PDB entry 6WZ9 | electron microscopy, 2.80 A resolution | chains D and I of the 10 polymer chains in the assembly

# Chain D
Molecule: Histone H2B 1.1
From: Xenopus laevis
UniProt: P02281 (H2B11_XENLA); residues 1-122 here correspond to UniProt positions 5-126 (UniProt number = residue number + 4)
Chain sequence (122 residues; each row starts with the number of its first residue):
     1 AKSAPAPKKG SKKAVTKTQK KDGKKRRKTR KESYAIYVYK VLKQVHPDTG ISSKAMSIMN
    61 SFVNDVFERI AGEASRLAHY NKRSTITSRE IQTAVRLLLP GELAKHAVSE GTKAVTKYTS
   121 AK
Unresolved in the structure: 1-28, 121-122
Sequence notes: variant Thr29 (Ser33 in P02281)
UniProt features mapped onto this chain:
  - modified residue: Lys2 (N6-acetyllysine), Lys9 (N6-acetyllysine), Ser11 (Phosphoserine), Lys12 (N6-acetyllysine), Lys17 (N6-acetyllysine)
  - glycosylation: Ser109 (O-linked (GlcNAc) serine)
  - cross-link: Lys117 (Glycyl lysine isopeptide (Lys-Gly) (interchain with G-Cter in ubiquitin))

# Chain I
Molecule: 167-nt DNA strand
From: synthetic construct
Sequence (167 nucleotides; each row starts with the number of its first residue; numbers below 1 keep their minus sign (DC-83 is residue -83)):
   -83 CAATACATGC ACAGGATGTA TATATCTGAC ACGTGCCTGG AGACTAGGGA GTAATCCCCT
   -23 TGGCGGTTAA AACGCGGGGG ACAGCGCGTA CGTGCGTTTA AGCGGTGCTA GAGCTGTCTA
    37 CGACCAATTG AGCGGCCTCG GCACCGGGAT TCTCCAGGGC ATCATAG
Unresolved in the structure: -83 to -75, 74-83

# How chain D and chain I interact
Contacting residue pairs (14):
  Thr29(D) - DC30(I)  phosphate contact
  Arg30(D) - DT-46(I)  sugar contact
  Glu32(D) - DG-45(I)  sugar contact
  Tyr39(D) - DA-53(I)  hydrogen bond to the phosphate
  Tyr39(D) - DC-52(I)  phosphate contact
  Gly50(D) - DA-53(I)  phosphate contact
  Ile51(D) - DA-53(I)  phosphate contact
  Ser52(D) - DC-54(I)  phosphate contact
  Ser53(D) - DC-54(I)  hydrogen bond to the phosphate
  Arg83(D) - DA-34(I)  salt bridge to the phosphate
  Ser84(D) - DG-35(I)  phosphate contact
  Ser84(D) - DA-34(I)  hydrogen bond to the phosphate
  Thr85(D) - DG-35(I)  phosphate contact
  Thr85(D) - DA-34(I)  hydrogen bond to the phosphate
Interface residues without a listed pair, chain D (13 interface residues in all): Lys43, Lys82
Interface residues without a listed pair, chain I (9 interface residues in all): DG-44

# Overview
13 residues of chain D and 9 residues of chain I are in contact; the contacts include 4 hydrogen bonds and 1
salt bridge. Polar contacts include Tyr39(D)-DA-53(I), Ser53(D)-DC-54(I) and Ser84(D)-DA-34(I).
Chain D is Histone H2B 1.1 (Xenopus laevis) and chain I is a 167-nt DNA strand (synthetic construct); the
structure, Bridging of double-strand DNA break activates PARP2/HPF1 to modify chromatin, was determined by
electron microscopy together with 6WZ5, 6X0L, 6X0M and 6X0N from the same study.
